Entry 5VQS (X-ray diffraction, 2.50 A resolution); this record covers chains A and B.

[Chain A]
Name: Reverse transcriptase/ribonuclease H
Source organism: Human immunodeficiency virus type 1 group M subtype B (isolate BH10)
Notes: EC 2.7.7.49, 2.7.7.7, 3.1.26.13
UniProtKB: P03366 (POL_HV1B1); residues 1-555 here correspond to UniProt positions 600-1154 (UniProt number = residue number + 599)
Sequence (557 residues; row label = number of the first residue in the row; numbers below 1 keep their minus sign (Met-1 is residue -1)):
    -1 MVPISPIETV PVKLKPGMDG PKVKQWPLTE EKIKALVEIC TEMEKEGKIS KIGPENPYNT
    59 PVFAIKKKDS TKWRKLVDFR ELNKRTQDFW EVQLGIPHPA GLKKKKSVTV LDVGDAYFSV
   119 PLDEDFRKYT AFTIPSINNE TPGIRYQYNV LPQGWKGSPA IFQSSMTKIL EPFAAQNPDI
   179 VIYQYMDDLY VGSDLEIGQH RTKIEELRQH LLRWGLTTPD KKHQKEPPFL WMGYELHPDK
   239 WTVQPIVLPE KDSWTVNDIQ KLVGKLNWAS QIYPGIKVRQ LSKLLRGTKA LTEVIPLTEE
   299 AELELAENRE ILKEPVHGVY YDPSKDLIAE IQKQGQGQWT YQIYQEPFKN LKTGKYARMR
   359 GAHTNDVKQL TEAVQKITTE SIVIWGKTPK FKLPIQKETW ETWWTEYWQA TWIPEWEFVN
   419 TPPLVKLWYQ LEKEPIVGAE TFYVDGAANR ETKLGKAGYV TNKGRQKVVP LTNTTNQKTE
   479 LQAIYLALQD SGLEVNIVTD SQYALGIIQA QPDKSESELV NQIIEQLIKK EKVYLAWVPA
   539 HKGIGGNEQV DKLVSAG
Not modelled in the structure: -1 to 1, 67-68, 555
Differences from the reference sequence: expression tag (-1 to 0); engineered mutation Ala172 (Lys771 in P03366), Ala173 (Lys772 in P03366), Ser280 (Cys879 in P03366)
Residues lining bound ligands: 9KD (N-(6-cyano-3-{2-[2-(2,4-dioxo-3,4-dihydropyrimidin-1(2H)-yl)ethoxy]phenoxy}-4-methylnaphthalen-1-yl)prop-2-enamide): Pro95, His96, Pro97, Leu100, Lys101, Lys102, Lys103, Val106, Thr107, Val108, Val179, Tyr181, Tyr188, Val189, Gly190, Lys223, Pro225, Phe227, Trp229, Leu234, His235, Pro236, Tyr318
Swiss-Prot annotation at these positions:
  - region: Phe227 to His235 (RT 'primer grip')
  - motif: Trp398 to Trp414 (Tryptophan repeat motif)
  - binding site (Mg(2+)): Asp110, Asp185, Asp186, Asp443, Glu478, Asp498, Asp549
  - site: Trp401 (Essential for RT p66/p51 heterodimerization), Trp414 (Essential for RT p66/p51 heterodimerization), Phe440, Tyr441 (Cleavage)
From the paper describing this entry:
  - binding site for 9KD: Pro95

[Chain B]
Name: p51 RT
Source organism: Human immunodeficiency virus type 1 group M subtype B (isolate BH10)
UniProtKB: P03366 (POL_HV1B1); residues 1-428 here correspond to UniProt positions 600-1027 (UniProt number = residue number + 599)
Sequence (428 residues; numbered 1 to 428; the number before each row is that of its first residue):
     1 PISPIETVPV KLKPGMDGPK VKQWPLTEEK IKALVEICTE MEKEGKISKI GPENPYNTPV
    61 FAIKKKDSTK WRKLVDFREL NKRTQDFWEV QLGIPHPAGL KKKKSVTVLD VGDAYFSVPL
   121 DEDFRKYTAF TIPSINNETP GIRYQYNVLP QGWKGSPAIF QSSMTKILEP FKKQNPDIVI
   181 YQYMDDLYVG SDLEIGQHRT KIEELRQHLL RWGLTTPDKK HQKEPPFLWM GYELHPDKWT
   241 VQPIVLPEKD SWTVNDIQKL VGKLNWASQI YPGIKVRQLS KLLRGTKALT EVIPLTEEAE
   301 LELAENREIL KEPVHGVYYD PSKDLIAEIQ KQGQGQWTYQ IYQEPFKNLK TGKYARMRGA
   361 HTNDVKQLTE AVQKITTESI VIWGKTPKFK LPIQKETWET WWTEYWQATW IPEWEFVNTP
   421 PLVKLWYQ
Not modelled in the structure: 1-3, 66-67, 89-94, 218-231
Differences from the reference sequence: engineered mutation Ser280 (Cys879 in P03366)
Swiss-Prot annotation at these positions:
  - region: Phe227 to His235 (RT 'primer grip')
  - motif: Trp398 to Trp414 (Tryptophan repeat motif)
  - binding site (Mg(2+)): Asp110, Asp185, Asp186
  - site (Essential for RT p66/p51 heterodimerization): Trp401, Trp414

[How chain A and chain B interact]
Pairs across the interface (106; chain A residue first):
  Val8(A) - Glu53(B)
  Pro9(A) - Glu53(B)
  Gln85(A) - Glu53(B)  hydrogen bond (side chain-backbone)
  Asp86(A) - Lys20(B)  salt bridge
  Asp86(A) - Pro55(B)
  Phe87(A) - Pro52(B)
  Phe87(A) - Glu53(B)
  Phe87(A) - Pro55(B)
  Trp88(A) - Pro52(B)  hydrogen bond (backbone-backbone)
  Trp88(A) - Asn54(B)
  Trp88(A) - Pro55(B)
  Trp88(A) - Asn57(B)
  Trp88(A) - Thr131(B)
  Trp88(A) - Arg143(B)
  Gln91(A) - Asn137(B)
  Gln91(A) - Thr139(B)
  Gln91(A) - Pro140(B)
  Gly93(A) - Asn137(B)
  Ile94(A) - Asn137(B)
  Pro95(A) - Asn136(B)
  Pro95(A) - Asn137(B)
  His96(A) - Asn136(B)  hydrogen bond (backbone-side chain)
  Gly99(A) - Asn136(B)
  Gly99(A) - Glu138(B)
  Lys101(A) - Glu138(B)  salt bridge
  Ala158(A) - Pro52(B)  hydrophobic
  Gln161(A) - Pro140(B)
  Ser162(A) - Pro52(B)
  Tyr181(A) - Glu138(B)  hydrogen bond
  Arg358(A) - Gln394(B)
  Arg358(A) - Glu396(B)  salt bridge
  Glu370(A) - Gln394(B)
  Gln373(A) - Glu396(B)  hydrogen bond (side chain-backbone)
  Gln373(A) - Thr397(B)  hydrogen bond
  Gln373(A) - Thr400(B)  hydrogen bond
  Thr377(A) - Thr400(B)
  Ile380(A) - Leu26(B)
  Val381(A) - Pro25(B)  hydrophobic
  Val381(A) - Asn136(B)  hydrogen bond (backbone-backbone)
  Ile382(A) - Ile135(B)
  Ile382(A) - Asn136(B)
  Trp383(A) - Ile135(B)
  Gly384(A) - Thr27(B)
  Gly384(A) - Glu28(B)  hydrogen bond (backbone-backbone)
  Gly384(A) - Ile135(B)
  Trp402(A) - Lys331(B)  hydrogen bond (backbone-side chain)
  Thr403(A) - Lys331(B)
  Tyr405(A) - Lys331(B)  hydrogen bond (backbone-side chain)
  Trp406(A) - Lys331(B)
  Trp406(A) - Pro392(B)  hydrophobic
  Trp406(A) - Val417(B)  hydrophobic
  Trp406(A) - Asn418(B)
  Trp406(A) - Thr419(B)
  Trp406(A) - Pro420(B)
  Trp406(A) - Pro421(B)
  Gln407(A) - Lys331(B)
  Gln407(A) - Pro392(B)
  Gln407(A) - Ile393(B)
  Gln407(A) - Gln394(B)
  Gln407(A) - Val417(B)
  Ala408(A) - Trp337(B)  hydrophobic
  Ala408(A) - Asp364(B)
  Ala408(A) - Pro392(B)  hydrogen bond (backbone-backbone)
  Ala408(A) - Ile393(B)
  Thr409(A) - Asp364(B)
  Trp410(A) - Asn363(B)
  Trp410(A) - Val365(B)
  Trp410(A) - Thr397(B)
  Trp410(A) - Trp401(B)  hydrophobic
  Pro433(A) - Asn255(B)
  Pro433(A) - Leu289(B)  hydrophobic
  Pro433(A) - Thr290(B)
  Ile434(A) - Thr290(B)
  Val435(A) - Thr290(B)
  Thr439(A) - Ala288(B)
  Thr439(A) - Leu289(B)  hydrogen bond (side chain-backbone)
  Tyr441(A) - Gln258(B)
  Tyr441(A) - Thr286(B)
  Tyr441(A) - Lys287(B)  hydrogen bond (side chain-backbone)
  Val458(A) - Thr286(B)
  Thr459(A) - Thr286(B)
  Asn460(A) - Thr286(B)
  Asn460(A) - Lys287(B)
  Asn460(A) - Ala288(B)
  Asn494(A) - Leu289(B)
  Val496(A) - Leu289(B)  hydrophobic
  Gln500(A) - Leu422(B)
  Gln507(A) - Leu422(B)
  Tyr532(A) - Asn255(B)  hydrogen bond
  Tyr532(A) - Lys259(B)  hydrogen bond
  Tyr532(A) - Leu289(B)  hydrophobic
  Ala534(A) - Asn255(B)
  Ala534(A) - Lys259(B)
  Val536(A) - Gln258(B)
  Pro537(A) - Gly262(B)
  Pro537(A) - Asn265(B)
  Lys540(A) - Asn265(B)  hydrogen bond
  Ile542(A) - Val261(B)  hydrophobic
  Ile542(A) - Ser280(B)
  Ile542(A) - Leu283(B)
  Gly543(A) - Leu283(B)
  Gly543(A) - Gly285(B)
  Gly544(A) - Gly285(B)  hydrogen bond (backbone-backbone)
  Gly544(A) - Thr286(B)
  Gln547(A) - Gly285(B)
  Gln547(A) - Thr286(B)
Other interface residues (no listed pair), chain A (66 interface residues in all): Lys11, Leu100, Ile159, Thr165, Thr376, Lys385, Thr386, Gly436, Gly504, Trp535, Gly541
Other interface residues (no listed pair), chain B (54 interface residues in all): Lys126, Val254, Arg284, Leu368

[Overview]
66 residues of chain A face 54 of chain B across their interface; the contacts include 18 hydrogen bonds and 3
salt bridges. Polar contacts include Asp86(A)-Lys20(B), Lys101(A)-Glu138(B) and Arg358(A)-Glu396(B). Chain A
binds compound 9KD. From the paper: a binding site for 9KD at Pro95(A).
Chain A is Reverse transcriptase/ribonuclease H and chain B is p51 RT, both from Human immunodeficiency virus
type 1 group M subtype B (isolate BH10); the structure, Crystal Structure of HIV-1 Reverse Transcriptase in
Complex with
N-(6-cyano-3-(2-(2-(2,4-dioxo-3,4-dihydropyrimidin-1(2H)-yl)ethoxy)phenoxy)-4-methylnaphthalen-1-yl)acrylamide
(JLJ685), a Non-nucleoside Inhibitor, was determined by X-ray diffraction together with 5VQQ, 5VQR, 5VQT,
5VQU, 5VQV, 5VQW and 3 further entries from the same study.
